PDB entry 6GMR | X-ray diffraction, 1.75 A resolution | chains C and V of the 4 polymer chains in the assembly

== Chain C ==
Name: Elongin-C
Organism: Homo sapiens
UniProtKB: Q15369 (ELOC_HUMAN); residue numbers follow UniProt; this construct covers 17-112
Sequence (97 residues; each row starts with the number of its first residue):
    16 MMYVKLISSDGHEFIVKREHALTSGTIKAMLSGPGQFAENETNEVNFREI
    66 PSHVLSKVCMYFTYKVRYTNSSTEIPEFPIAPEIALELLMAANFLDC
Disordered / not traced: 50-57
Construct notes: initiating methionine (16)

== Chain V ==
Name: von Hippel-Lindau disease tumor suppressor
Organism: Homo sapiens
UniProtKB: P40337 (VHL_HUMAN), isoform P40337-3; residues 54-213 here correspond to UniProt positions 1-160 (UniProt number = residue number - 53)
Sequence (163 residues; row label = number of the first residue in the row):
    51 GSHMEAGRPRPVLRSVNSREPSQVIFCNRSPRVVLPVWLNFDGEPQPYPT
   101 LPPGTGRRIHSYRGHLWLFRDAGTHDGLLVNQTELFVPSLNVDGQPIFAN
   151 ITLPVYTLKERCLQVVRSLVKPENYRRLDIVRSLYEDLEDHPNVQKDLER
   201 LTQERIAHQRMGD
Disordered / not traced: 51-59, 209-213
Construct notes: expression tag (51-53)
Residues lining bound ligands: (4-pyrrol-1-ylphenyl)methanol (F4K): Leu118, Phe119, Arg120, Gly127, Leu128, Leu129, Glu134, Pro154, Tyr156, Glu160, Asp197, Leu201
From the paper describing this entry:
  - binding site for (4-pyrrol-1-ylphenyl)methanol: Leu118, Phe119, Arg120, Gly127, Leu128, Leu129, Glu134, Pro154, Glu160, Asp197, Leu201
  - conformationally variable residues (side-chain flip): Arg120

== Interface between chain C and chain V ==
Pairs across the interface (39; chain C residue first):
  Tyr76(C) - Tyr156(V)  hydrogen bond (side chain-backbone)
  Tyr76(C) - Thr157(V)
  Tyr76(C) - Leu158(V)  hydrogen bond (side chain-backbone)
  Tyr83(C) - Val155(V)
  Thr84(C) - Val155(V)
  Asn85(C) - Gln132(V)
  Ser86(C) - Gln132(V)
  Ser87(C) - Gln132(V)
  Glu89(C) - Arg79(V)
  Ile90(C) - Leu153(V)
  Ile90(C) - Val155(V)  hydrophobic
  Pro91(C) - Leu153(V)
  Glu92(C) - Pro81(V)
  Glu92(C) - Arg82(V)  salt bridge
  Glu92(C) - Leu153(V)
  Glu92(C) - Arg161(V)  salt bridge
  Phe93(C) - Leu158(V)  hydrophobic
  Phe93(C) - Arg161(V)  hydrogen bond (backbone-side chain)
  Ile95(C) - Arg161(V)
  Ile95(C) - Cys162(V)  hydrophobic
  Ile95(C) - Val165(V)  hydrophobic
  Pro97(C) - Leu169(V)  hydrophobic
  Ala100(C) - Val165(V)  hydrophobic
  Leu101(C) - Val166(V)  hydrophobic
  Leu101(C) - Ile180(V)  hydrophobic
  Leu103(C) - Leu158(V)  hydrophobic
  Leu103(C) - Cys162(V)  hydrophobic
  Leu104(C) - Lys159(V)
  Leu104(C) - Cys162(V)  hydrogen bond (backbone-side chain)
  Leu104(C) - Leu163(V)  hydrophobic
  Met105(C) - Ile180(V)  hydrophobic
  Met105(C) - Leu184(V)  hydrophobic
  Ala107(C) - Leu158(V)  hydrophobic
  Ala107(C) - Lys159(V)
  Asn108(C) - Lys159(V)  hydrogen bond
  Asn108(C) - Val181(V)
  Cys112(C) - Thr157(V)
  Cys112(C) - Leu158(V)  hydrogen bond (backbone-backbone)
  Cys112(C) - Lys159(V)  hydrogen bond (backbone-backbone)
Interface residues without a listed pair, chain C (25 interface residues in all): Val73, Tyr79, Lys80, Thr88
Interface residues without a listed pair, chain V (24 interface residues in all): Ser80, Thr152, Pro154, Leu178, Asp179

== Overview ==
25 residues of chain C and 24 residues of chain V are in contact, with 7 hydrogen bonds and 2 salt bridges.
Polar pairs include Glu92(C)-Arg82(V), Glu92(C)-Arg161(V) and Tyr76(C)-Tyr156(V). Ligands of chain V:
(4-pyrrol-1-ylphenyl)methanol. From the paper: a binding site for (4-pyrrol-1-ylphenyl)methanol at Leu118(V),
Phe119(V) and Arg120(V) among others; conformational variability at Arg120(V).
Chain C is Elongin-C and chain V is von Hippel-Lindau disease tumor suppressor, both from Homo sapiens; the
structure, pVHL:EloB:EloC in complex with (4-(1H-pyrrol-1-yl)phenyl)methanol, was determined by X-ray
diffraction (same publication as 6GMQ, 6GMN and 6GMX).
